8V91 - chains B and J of the 6 polymer chains in the assembly; structure by electron microscopy, 2.60 A resolution.

[Chain B]
Name: Aquaporin-4
From: Homo sapiens
UniProtKB: P55087 (AQP4_HUMAN); residues 1-323 here = UniProt positions 1-323
Sequence (323 residues; numbered 1 to 323; the number before each row is that of its first residue):
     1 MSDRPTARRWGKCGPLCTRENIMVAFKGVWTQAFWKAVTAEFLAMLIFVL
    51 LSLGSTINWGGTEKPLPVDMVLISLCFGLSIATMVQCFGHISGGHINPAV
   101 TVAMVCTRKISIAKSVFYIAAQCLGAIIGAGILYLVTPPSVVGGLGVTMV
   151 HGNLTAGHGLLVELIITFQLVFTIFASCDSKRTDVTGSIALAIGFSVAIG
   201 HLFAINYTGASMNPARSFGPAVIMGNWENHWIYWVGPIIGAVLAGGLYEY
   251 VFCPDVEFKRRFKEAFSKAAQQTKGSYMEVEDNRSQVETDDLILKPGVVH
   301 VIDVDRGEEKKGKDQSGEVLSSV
Unresolved in the structure: 1-31, 255-323
Swiss-Prot annotation at these positions:
  - motif: Asn-97 to Ala-99 (NPA 1), Asn-213 to Ala-215 (NPA 2)
  - modified residue: Ser-111 (Phosphoserine), Ser-180 (Phosphoserine), Ser-276 (Phosphoserine), Ser-285 (Phosphoserine), Thr-289 (Phosphothreonine), Ser-321 (Phosphoserine)
  - lipidation (S-palmitoyl cysteine): Cys-13, Cys-17
  - glycosylation (N-linked (GlcNAc...) asparagine): Asn-153, Asn-206
  - natural variant: Ala-215 (A215T: In MLC4)

[Chain J]
Name: rAB 58 Heavy Chain
From: Homo sapiens
Notes: fragment: Fab
Sequence (223 residues; each row starts with the number of its first residue):
     1 QVQLVESGGGLVQPGGSLRLSCAASGFTFRGYAMNWVRQAPGKGLEWVAS
    51 ISGSGSITQYADSAKGRFTITRDNSKSTLYAHVSSLRADDTAVYYCAKGD
   101 YVFDYWGQGTLVTVSSASTKGPSVFPLAPSSKSTSGGTAALGCLVKDYFP
   151 EPVTVSWNSGALTSGVHTFPAVLQSSGLYSLSSVVTVPSSSLGTQTYICN
   201 VNHKPSNTKVDKKVEPKSCDKTH
Unresolved in the structure: 217-223
Disulfide bonds: Cys-22/Cys-96, Cys-143/Cys-199

[How chain B and chain J interact]
Pairs across the interface (7):
  Gly-60(B) / Tyr-101(J)
  Glu-63(B) / Tyr-101(J)
  Glu-63(B) / Val-102(J)
  Lys-64(B) / Tyr-101(J)
  Pro-139(B) / Gly-31(J)
  Pro-139(B) / Tyr-32(J)
  Ser-140(B) / Asp-100(J)
Interface residues without a listed pair, chain B (6 interface residues in all): Trp-59

[Overview]
The interface between chain B and chain J involves 6 residues on one side and 5 on the other.
Chain B is Aquaporin-4 and chain J is rAB 58 Heavy Chain, both from Homo sapiens; the structure, Structure of
human AQP4 with a pathogenic autoantibody- rAB 58, was determined by electron microscopy.
